Entry 3T22 (X-ray diffraction, 2.20 A resolution); this record covers chains A and B.

[Chain A (and B)]
Molecule: Redox-sensitive transcriptional activator OxyR
From: Porphyromonas gingivalis
Notes: fragment: Regulatory domain; chain B of this document is another copy of the same molecule, construct and numbering; everything in this record applies to it too
UniProt: Q20K61 (Q20K61_PORGN); residue numbers follow UniProt; this construct covers 90-308
Amino-acid sequence (223 residues; each row starts with the number of its first residue):
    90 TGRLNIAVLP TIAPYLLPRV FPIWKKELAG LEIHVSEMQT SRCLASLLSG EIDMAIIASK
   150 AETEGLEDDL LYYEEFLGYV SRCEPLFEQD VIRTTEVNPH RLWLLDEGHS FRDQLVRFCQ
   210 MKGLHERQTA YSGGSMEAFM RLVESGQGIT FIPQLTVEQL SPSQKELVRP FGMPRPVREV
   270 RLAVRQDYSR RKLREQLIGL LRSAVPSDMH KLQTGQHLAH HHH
Unresolved in the structure: 90, 211-218, 309-312 (chain B: 90, 209-218, 308-312)
Construct notes: engineered mutation Ser199 (Cys in Q20K61); expression tag (309-312)

[Interface between chain A and chain B]
Contacting residue pairs (55; chain A residue first):
  Ala102(A) with Tyr220(B)
  Pro103(A) with Ala227(B), hydrophobic; Arg230(B)
  Tyr104(A) with Glu226(B), hydrogen bond
  Leu106(A) with Tyr220(B), hydrophobic
  Pro107(A) with Arg230(B); Leu231(B), hydrophobic; Ser234(B)
  Phe110(A) with Leu231(B), hydrophobic
  Lys114(A) with Arg190(B); Gln236(B)
  Ile122(A) with Ala219(B)
  His123(A) with Ala219(B); Ser221(B), hydrogen bond
  Val124(A) with Ala219(B), hydrogen bond (backbone-backbone); Tyr220(B); Ser221(B), hydrogen bond (backbone-backbone)
  Ser125(A) with Ser221(B)
  Glu126(A) with Tyr220(B), hydrogen bond; Ser221(B), hydrogen bond (backbone-backbone); Gly222(B); Gly223(B); Ser224(B), hydrogen bond (side chain-backbone); Ala227(B)
  Trp192(A) with Phe110(B), hydrophobic
  Ala219(A) with Ile122(B); His123(B); Val124(B), hydrogen bond (backbone-backbone)
  Tyr220(A) with Ala102(B); His123(B); Val124(B); Glu126(B), hydrogen bond
  Ser221(A) with His123(B), hydrogen bond; Val124(B), hydrogen bond (backbone-backbone); Ser125(B), hydrogen bond; Glu126(B), hydrogen bond (backbone-backbone)
  Gly222(A) with Glu126(B)
  Gly223(A) with Glu126(B)
  Ser224(A) with Glu126(B)
  Met225(A) with Glu226(B)
  Glu226(A) with Pro103(B); Tyr104(B), hydrogen bond; Glu226(B)
  Ala227(A) with Pro103(B), hydrophobic; Glu126(B)
  Met229(A) with Glu226(B)
  Arg230(A) with Pro103(B); Gln248(B)
  Leu231(A) with Pro107(B), hydrophobic; Phe110(B), hydrophobic
  Ser234(A) with Pro107(B)
  Gln236(A) with Pro107(B), hydrogen bond (side chain-backbone); Phe110(B); Pro111(B)
  Gln248(A) with Arg230(B)
Interface residues without a listed pair, chain A (29 interface residues in all): Pro111
Interface residues without a listed pair, chain B (27 interface residues in all): Leu106, Met229

[In short]
Chain A and chain B form an interface of 29 and 27 residues respectively; the contacts include 15 hydrogen
bonds. Polar pairs include Tyr104(A)-Glu226(B), His123(A)-Ser221(B) and Glu126(A)-Tyr220(B).
Both chains are Redox-sensitive transcriptional activator OxyR (Porphyromonas gingivalis). Entry 3T22 (Crystal
structure of OxyR mutant from Porphyromonas gingivalis) was determined by X-ray diffraction, deposited
together with 3UKI and 3HO7.
